PDB entry 8WQ5 | X-ray diffraction, 1.65 A resolution | chains A and E

Chain A:
Protein: RNA-binding protein 45
Source organism: Homo sapiens
UniProtKB: Q8IUH3 (RBM45_HUMAN); residue numbers follow UniProt; this construct covers 370-476
Amino-acid sequence (116 residues; numbered 369 to 484; the number before each row is that of its first residue):
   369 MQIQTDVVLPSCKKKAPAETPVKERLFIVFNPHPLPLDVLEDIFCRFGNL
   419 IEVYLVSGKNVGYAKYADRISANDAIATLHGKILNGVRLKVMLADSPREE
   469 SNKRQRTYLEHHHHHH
Unresolved in the structure: 468-484
Construct notes: initiating methionine (369); expression tag (477-484)
From the paper describing this entry:
  - binding site for the 7-nt DNA strand (chain E): Arg393, Phe395, Val397, Glu420, Tyr422, Val424, Ser425, Asn428, Val429, Tyr431, Lys433, Lys458, Met460, Leu461, Asp463
  - contacts within the chain: Arg393-Tyr431
  - conformationally variable residues (side-chain flip): Arg393, Phe395, Tyr431
  - mutagenesis - R393A: decreased expression
  - mutagenesis - R393Q (10-fold), F395A, E420A, Y422A (25-fold), Y431A (50-fold), Y431F, K433A (12-fold), K458A (11-fold): decreased binding to RNA

Chain E:
Molecule: 7-nt DNA strand
Sequence (7 nucleotides; numbered 1 to 7; the number before each row is that of its first residue):
     1 GACGCAG
Unresolved in the structure: 7

Chain A / chain E interface:
Contacting residue pairs (22; chain A residue first):
  Arg393(A) with DC3(E), hydrogen bond to the base
  Phe395(A) with DG1(E), base contact; DA2(E), stacking on the base
  Val397(A) with DG1(E), sugar contact
  Glu420(A) with DG4(E), hydrogen bond to the base
  Tyr422(A) with DG4(E), stacking on the base
  Leu423(A) with DG4(E), sugar contact
  Val424(A) with DC5(E), phosphate contact
  Ser425(A) with DC5(E), hydrogen bond to the phosphate
  Lys427(A) with DA2(E), sugar contact; DC3(E), salt bridge to the phosphate
  Val429(A) with DG1(E), sugar contact
  Tyr431(A) with DA2(E), hydrogen bond to the base; DC3(E), hydrogen bond to the base
  Lys433(A) with DG4(E), hydrogen bond to the base
  Lys458(A) with DG1(E), hydrogen bond to the base
  Met460(A) with DG1(E), base contact
  Ala462(A) with DA2(E), base contact
  Asp463(A) with DA2(E), hydrogen bond to the base; DC3(E), hydrogen bond to the base
  Ser464(A) with DC3(E), base contact
  Pro465(A) with DC3(E), base contact
Also at the interface, not in a pair above, chain A (19 interface residues in all): Leu461

Summary:
The interface between chain A and chain E involves 19 residues on one side and 5 on the other; the contacts
include 9 hydrogen bonds, 1 salt bridge and 2 aromatic stacking contacts. Polar pairs include
Arg393(A)-DC3(E), Glu420(A)-DG4(E) and Tyr431(A)-DA2(E). From the paper: a binding site for the 7-nt DNA
strand (chain E) at Arg393(A), Phe395(A) and Val397(A) among others; R393Q, F395A and E420A of chain A, among
others, reduce binding to RNA; 9 substitutions were tested in all.
Chain A is RNA-binding protein 45 (Homo sapiens) and chain E is a 7-nt DNA strand; the structure, Crystal
structure of the C-terminal RRM domain of an RBP in complex with ssDNA, was determined by X-ray diffraction
together with 8WQ3 from the same study.
